9E1Y - chains H and I of the 10 polymer chains in the assembly; structure by electron microscopy, 2.60 A resolution.

== Chain H ==
Protein: Histone H2B 1.1
From: Xenopus laevis
Reference sequence: P02281 (H2B11_XENLA); residues -3 to 122 here correspond to UniProt positions 1-126 (UniProt number = residue number + 4)
Amino-acid sequence (126 residues; row label = number of the first residue in the row; numbers below 1 keep their minus sign (Met-3 is residue -3)):
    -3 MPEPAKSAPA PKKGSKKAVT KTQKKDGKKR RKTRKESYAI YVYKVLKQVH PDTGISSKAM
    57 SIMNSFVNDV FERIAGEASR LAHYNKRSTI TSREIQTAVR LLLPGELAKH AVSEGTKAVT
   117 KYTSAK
Unresolved in the structure: -3 to 26
Sequence notes: engineered mutation Thr29 (Ser33 in P02281)
Curated features (UniProtKB/Swiss-Prot):
  - modified residue: Lys2 (N6-acetyllysine), Lys9 (N6-acetyllysine), Ser11 (Phosphoserine), Lys12 (N6-acetyllysine), Lys17 (N6-acetyllysine)
  - glycosylation: Ser109 (O-linked (GlcNAc) serine)
  - cross-link: Lys117 (Glycyl lysine isopeptide (Lys-Gly) (interchain with G-Cter in ubiquitin))

== Chain I ==
Molecule: 153-nt DNA strand
Sequence (153 nucleotides; each row starts with the number of its first residue; numbers below 1 keep their minus sign (DT-76 is residue -76)):
   -76 TGCACAGGAT GTATATATCT GACACGTGCC TGGAGACTAG GGAGTAATCC CCTTGGCGGT
   -16 TAAAACGCGG GGGACAGCGC GTACGTGCGT TTAAGCGGTG CTAGAGCTGT CTACGACCAA
    44 TTGAGCGGCC TCGGCACCGG GATTCTCCAG GGC

== Interface between chain H and chain I ==
Pairs across the interface (13; chain H residue first):
  Arg27(H) - DG-49(I)  base contact
  Thr29(H) - DC30(I)  hydrogen bond to the phosphate
  Arg30(H) - DG-45(I)  sugar contact
  Tyr39(H) - DA-53(I)  hydrogen bond to the phosphate
  Gly50(H) - DA-53(I)  phosphate contact
  Ile51(H) - DC-54(I)  sugar contact
  Ile51(H) - DA-53(I)  phosphate contact
  Ser52(H) - DC-54(I)  phosphate contact
  Ser53(H) - DC-54(I)  phosphate contact
  Arg83(H) - DA-34(I)  phosphate contact
  Ser84(H) - DA-34(I)  hydrogen bond to the phosphate
  Thr85(H) - DG-35(I)  phosphate contact
  Thr85(H) - DA-34(I)  hydrogen bond to the phosphate
Also at the interface, not in a pair above, chain H (13 interface residues in all): Glu32, Lys82
Also at the interface, not in a pair above, chain I (10 interface residues in all): DC-52, DT-46, DG-33

== In short ==
The interface between chain H and chain I involves 13 residues on one side and 10 on the other; the contacts
include 4 hydrogen bonds. Among the polar pairs are Thr29(H)-DC30(I), Tyr39(H)-DA-53(I) and Ser84(H)-DA-34(I).
Chain H is Histone H2B 1.1 (Xenopus laevis) and chain I is a 153-nt DNA strand; the structure, Empty
Nucleosome with 601 widom sequence, was determined by electron microscopy.
